Entry 9FCW (X-ray diffraction, 1.40 A resolution); this record covers chains A and B.

# Chain A (and B)
Name: Glucose-6-phosphate isomerase
Source organism: Homo sapiens
Notes: EC 5.3.1.9; chain B of this document is another copy of the same molecule, construct and numbering; everything in this record applies to it too
UniProt: P06744 (G6PI_HUMAN); numbering as in UniProt (aligned over 1-558)
Amino-acid sequence (558 residues; numbered 1 to 558; the number before each row is that of its first residue):
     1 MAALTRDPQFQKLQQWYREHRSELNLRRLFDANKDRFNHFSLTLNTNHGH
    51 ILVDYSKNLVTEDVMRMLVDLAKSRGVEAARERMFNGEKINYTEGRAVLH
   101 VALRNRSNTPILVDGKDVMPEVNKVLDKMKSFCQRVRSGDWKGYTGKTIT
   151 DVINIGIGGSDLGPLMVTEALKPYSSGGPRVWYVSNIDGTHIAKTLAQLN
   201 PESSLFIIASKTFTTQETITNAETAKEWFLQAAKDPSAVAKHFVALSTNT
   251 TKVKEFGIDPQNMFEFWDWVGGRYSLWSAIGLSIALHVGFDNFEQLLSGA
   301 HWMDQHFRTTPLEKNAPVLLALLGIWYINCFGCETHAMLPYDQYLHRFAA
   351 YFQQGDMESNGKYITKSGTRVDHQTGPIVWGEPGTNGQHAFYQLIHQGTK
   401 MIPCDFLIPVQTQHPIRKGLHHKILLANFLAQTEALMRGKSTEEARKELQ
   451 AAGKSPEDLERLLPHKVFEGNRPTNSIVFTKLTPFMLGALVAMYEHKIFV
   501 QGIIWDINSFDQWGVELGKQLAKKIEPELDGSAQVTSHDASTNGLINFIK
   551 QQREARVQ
Not modelled in the structure: 1, 557-558 (chain B: 1, 558)
Swiss-Prot annotation at these positions:
  - active site: Glu358 (Proton donor), His389, Lys519
  - binding site (D-glucose 6-phosphate): Gly159, Ser160, Ser210 to Thr215, Gln354, Glu358, His389, Lys519
  - modified residue: Ala2 (N-acetylalanine), Lys12 (N6-acetyllysine), Lys34 (N6-(2-hydroxyisobutyryl)lysine), Ser107 (Phosphoserine), Thr109 (Phosphothreonine), Lys142 (N6-acetyllysine), Ser185 (Phosphoserine), Thr250 (Phosphothreonine), Lys454 (N6-acetyllysine), Ser455 (Phosphoserine)
  - natural variant: Thr5 (T5I: In CNSHA4), His20 (H20P: In CNSHA4), Arg75 (R75G: In CNSHA4), Arg83 (R83W: In CNSHA4), Val101 (V101M: In CNSHA4), Gly159 (G159S: In CNSHA4), Ser160 (S160P: In CNSHA4; uncertain significance), Thr195 (T195I: In CNSHA4), Thr224 (T224M: In CNSHA4), Arg273 (R273H: In CNSHA4), Ser278 (S278L: In CNSHA4), Ala300 (A300P: In CNSHA4), 11 further natural variant entries in UniProt
  - mutagenesis: Ser185 (S185A: Retained full enzymatic activity; S185E: Decreased enzymatic activity)
From the paper describing this entry:
  - binding site for maleic acid: Ser210, Thr212, Thr215

# Interface between chain A and chain B
Pairs across the interface - 315 pairs, chain A then chain B:
  Phe30(A) with Ala540(B); Ser541(B)
  Lys34(A) with Ala540(B)
  Phe37(A) with Ala540(B); Ser541(B); Gly544(B)
  His48(A) with Val557(B)
  His50(A) with Phe548(B); Gln552(B)
  Leu52(A) with Leu545(B), hydrophobic; Phe548(B), hydrophobic
  Asp54(A) with Ser541(B), hydrogen bond; Leu545(B)
  Ser56(A) with Ser541(B), hydrogen bond
  Lys57(A) with Ser541(B), hydrogen bond; Leu545(B)
  Tyr92(A) with Arg461(B), hydrogen bond (backbone-side chain)
  Thr93(A) with Arg461(B), hydrogen bond (backbone-side chain); Leu462(B); His465(B)
  Ile157(A) with His389(B)
  Gly158(A) with His389(B)
  Ser185(A) with Asn386(B), hydrogen bond
  Asn186(A) with Gln343(B), hydrogen bond; Gly384(B), hydrogen bond (side chain-backbone); Thr385(B), hydrogen bond (side chain-backbone); Asn386(B), hydrogen bond (backbone-side chain); Leu425(B)
  Ile187(A) with Thr385(B); His421(B), hydrogen bond (backbone-side chain); Ile424(B), hydrophobic
  Asp188(A) with Asp342(B); Gln343(B), hydrogen bond (side chain-backbone); Leu425(B)
  Gly189(A) with Ile416(B); His421(B)
  Thr190(A) with Tyr344(B); His414(B)
  His191(A) with Gln343(B)
  Ile192(A) with Ile416(B), hydrophobic; His421(B)
  Ala193(A) with His414(B)
  Lys194(A) with Tyr344(B)
  Gln216(A) with Ile424(B)
  Glu217(A) with Thr385(B), hydrogen bond; His389(B), salt bridge
  Thr220(A) with Arg417(B), hydrogen bond (backbone-side chain); His421(B)
  Asn221(A) with His421(B)
  Glu223(A) with Arg417(B)
  Thr224(A) with Ile416(B); Arg417(B), hydrogen bond; His421(B), hydrogen bond
  Glu227(A) with Arg417(B)
  Gly332(A) with Glu334(B)
  Cys333(A) with Glu334(B)
  Glu334(A) with Gly332(B); Cys333(B); Glu334(B), hydrogen bond (backbone-side chain); Thr335(B); Lys400(B)
  Thr335(A) with Glu334(B); Thr335(B); Ile378(B)
  Asp342(A) with Asp188(B)
  Gln343(A) with Asn186(B), hydrogen bond; Asp188(B), hydrogen bond (backbone-side chain); His191(B)
  Tyr344(A) with Thr190(B); Lys194(B)
  Arg347(A) with Arg347(B); Glu382(B), salt bridge
  Gln353(A) with Trp380(B); Glu382(B); Phe391(B)
  Gln354(A) with His389(B), hydrogen bond (side chain-backbone); Ala390(B)
  Met357(A) with Trp380(B), hydrophobic; Phe391(B), hydrophobic; Leu394(B)
  Glu358(A) with His389(B); Ala390(B); Gln393(B)
  Gly361(A) with Gln393(B), hydrogen bond (backbone-side chain); Leu394(B); Gln397(B); Gly398(B)
  Lys362(A) with Gln393(B); Gln397(B); Gly398(B); Thr399(B)
  Tyr363(A) with Gln397(B), hydrogen bond (backbone-backbone); Val467(B), hydrogen bond (side chain-backbone); Glu469(B)
  Ile364(A) with Pro464(B); His465(B)
  Thr365(A) with His465(B)
  Gly368(A) with Pro464(B)
  Arg370(A) with Glu469(B), salt bridge
  Val371(A) with Thr399(B)
  His373(A) with Thr399(B)
  Gln374(A) with Thr399(B), hydrogen bond; Lys400(B), hydrogen bond
  Thr375(A) with Thr399(B), hydrogen bond (backbone-side chain); Lys400(B), hydrogen bond (backbone-side chain)
  Gly376(A) with Leu394(B); Lys400(B), hydrogen bond (backbone-side chain)
  Pro377(A) with Leu394(B)
  Ile378(A) with Thr335(B); Trp380(B); Ile402(B), hydrophobic
  Trp380(A) with Gln353(B); Met357(B), hydrophobic; Ile378(B)
  Glu382(A) with Arg347(B), salt bridge; Gln353(B)
  Gly384(A) with Asn186(B), hydrogen bond (backbone-side chain)
  Thr385(A) with Ile157(B); Asn186(B), hydrogen bond (backbone-side chain); Ile187(B); Glu217(B), hydrogen bond
  Asn386(A) with Ile157(B); Ser185(B), hydrogen bond; Asn186(B), hydrogen bond
  His389(A) with Ile157(B); Gly158(B); Glu217(B), salt bridge; Gln354(B), hydrogen bond (backbone-side chain); Glu358(B)
  Ala390(A) with Gln353(B); Gln354(B); Glu358(B)
  Phe391(A) with Gln353(B); Met357(B), hydrophobic
  Gln393(A) with Glu358(B); Gly361(B), hydrogen bond (side chain-backbone); Lys362(B); Gln512(B); Trp513(B); Gly514(B), hydrogen bond (side chain-backbone); Val515(B)
  Leu394(A) with Met357(B); Gly361(B); Gly376(B); Pro377(B)
  His396(A) with Gly514(B)
  Gln397(A) with Gly361(B); Lys362(B); Tyr363(B), hydrogen bond (backbone-backbone); Trp513(B); Gly514(B), hydrogen bond (side chain-backbone)
  Gly398(A) with Gly361(B); Lys362(B)
  Thr399(A) with Lys362(B); Val371(B); His373(B); Gln374(B), hydrogen bond; Thr375(B), hydrogen bond (side chain-backbone)
  Lys400(A) with Glu334(B); Gln374(B), hydrogen bond; Thr375(B), hydrogen bond (side chain-backbone); Gly376(B), hydrogen bond (side chain-backbone)
  Ile402(A) with Ile378(B), hydrophobic
  Val410(A) with Ile549(B); Gln552(B); Arg553(B)
  Gln411(A) with Gln552(B), hydrogen bond (side chain-backbone); Arg553(B), hydrogen bond (side chain-backbone); Ala555(B), hydrogen bond (side chain-backbone)
  His414(A) with Thr190(B); Ala193(B)
  Ile416(A) with Gly189(B); Ile192(B), hydrophobic
  Arg417(A) with Thr220(B); Glu223(B); Thr224(B), hydrogen bond; Glu227(B)
  His421(A) with Ile187(B), hydrogen bond (side chain-backbone); Gly189(B); Ile192(B); Thr220(B); Asn221(B); Thr224(B), hydrogen bond
  Lys423(A) with Glu526(B); Leu529(B); Asp530(B), salt bridge
  Ile424(A) with Ile187(B), hydrophobic; Gln216(B); Thr220(B); Glu526(B)
  Leu425(A) with Asn186(B); Ile187(B), hydrophobic; Asp188(B)
  Leu426(A) with Leu529(B), hydrophobic; Ile549(B), hydrophobic; Arg553(B)
  Ala427(A) with Ala522(B); Ile525(B), hydrophobic; Glu526(B); Leu529(B)
  Asn428(A) with Ala522(B)
  Leu430(A) with Ile525(B), hydrophobic; Leu545(B), hydrophobic; Ile546(B), hydrophobic
  Ala431(A) with Gly518(B); Leu521(B); Ala522(B); Ile525(B)
  Gln432(A) with Gly518(B)
  Glu434(A) with Leu521(B); Ile525(B); His538(B), salt bridge; Asp539(B); Thr542(B)
  Ala435(A) with Leu517(B), hydrophobic; Leu521(B)
  Met437(A) with Asp539(B)
  Arg438(A) with Leu521(B)
  Gly439(A) with Leu517(B)
  Lys440(A) with Leu517(B); Gln520(B), hydrogen bond
  Glu448(A) with Gln520(B), hydrogen bond
  Leu462(A) with Thr93(B); Trp513(B), hydrophobic
  Pro464(A) with Tyr363(B); Ile364(B); Gly368(B)
  His465(A) with Thr93(B); Ile364(B); Thr365(B); Trp513(B)
  Lys466(A) with Trp513(B); Glu516(B), salt bridge
  Val467(A) with Tyr363(B), hydrogen bond (backbone-side chain)
  Phe468(A) with Trp513(B); Gly514(B); Leu517(B), hydrophobic
  Glu469(A) with Tyr363(B); Arg370(B), salt bridge
  Ser476(A) with Leu545(B)
  Val478(A) with Leu545(B), hydrophobic; Phe548(B)
  Thr480(A) with Gln552(B), hydrogen bond; Val557(B)
  Gln512(A) with Gln393(B)
  Trp513(A) with Gln393(B); Gln397(B); Leu462(B), hydrophobic; His465(B); Lys466(B); Phe468(B)
  Gly514(A) with Gln393(B), hydrogen bond (backbone-side chain); His396(B); Gln397(B), hydrogen bond (backbone-side chain); Phe468(B)
  Val515(A) with Gln393(B)
  Glu516(A) with Lys466(B), salt bridge
  Leu517(A) with Ala435(B); Gly439(B); Lys440(B); Phe468(B), hydrophobic
  Gly518(A) with Ala431(B); Gln432(B)
  Gln520(A) with Lys440(B), hydrogen bond; Glu448(B), hydrogen bond
  Leu521(A) with Ala431(B); Glu434(B); Ala435(B), hydrophobic
  Ala522(A) with Ala427(B); Asn428(B); Ala431(B)
  Ile525(A) with Ala427(B), hydrophobic; Leu430(B), hydrophobic; Ala431(B); Glu434(B)
  Glu526(A) with Lys423(B); Ala427(B)
  Leu529(A) with Lys423(B); Leu426(B), hydrophobic; Ala427(B)
  Asp530(A) with Lys423(B), salt bridge
  His538(A) with Glu434(B), salt bridge
  Asp539(A) with Phe30(B); Glu434(B); Met437(B)
  Ala540(A) with Phe30(B); Lys34(B); Phe37(B)
  Ser541(A) with Phe30(B); Phe37(B); Asp54(B), hydrogen bond; Ser56(B), hydrogen bond; Lys57(B), hydrogen bond
  Thr542(A) with Lys57(B); Glu434(B)
  Gly544(A) with Phe37(B)
  Leu545(A) with Leu52(B), hydrophobic; Asp54(B); Lys57(B); Leu430(B), hydrophobic; Ser476(B); Val478(B), hydrophobic
  Ile546(A) with Leu430(B), hydrophobic
  Phe548(A) with His50(B); Leu52(B), hydrophobic; Val478(B)
  Ile549(A) with Val410(B); Leu426(B), hydrophobic
  Gln552(A) with His50(B); Val410(B); Gln411(B), hydrogen bond (backbone-side chain); Thr480(B), hydrogen bond
  Arg553(A) with Val410(B); Gln411(B), hydrogen bond (backbone-side chain)
  Ala555(A) with Gln411(B), hydrogen bond (backbone-side chain)
Other interface residues (no listed pair), chain A (144 interface residues in all): Arg36, Ile51, Leu162, Ile328, Ala350, Gln388, Met401, Thr412, Leu420, Thr483, Asp511, Lys524, Glu554
Other interface residues (no listed pair), chain B (141 interface residues in all): Ile51, Tyr92, Leu162, Thr215, Tyr341, Ala350, Gln388, Met401, Thr412, Leu420, Asp511

# Summary
The interface between chain A and chain B involves 144 residues on one side and 141 on the other; the contacts
include 64 hydrogen bonds and 12 salt bridges. Polar contacts include Glu217(A)-His389(B), Arg347(A)-Glu382(B)
and Arg370(A)-Glu469(B). From the paper: a binding site for maleic acid at Ser210(A), Thr212(A) and Thr215(A).
Both chains are Glucose-6-phosphate isomerase (Homo sapiens). Entry 9FCW (Crystal structure of human
Glucose-6-phosphate isomerase with maleate ligand) was determined by X-ray diffraction, deposited together
with 9F69, 9FFC, 9FHF, 9FKC and 9FKF.
